Entry 6RWY (electron microscopy, 5.11 A resolution (low resolution: residue-level contacts below are approximate; hydrogen-bond / salt-bridge calls are withheld)); this record covers chains Q and V of the 33 polymer chains in the assembly.

== Chain Q (and V) ==
Molecule: Protein MxiH
Source organism: Shigella flexneri
Notes: chain V of this document is another copy of the same molecule, construct and numbering; everything in this record applies to it too
UniProtKB: P0A223 (MXIH_SHIFL); residue numbers follow UniProt; this construct covers 1-83
Chain sequence (98 residues; numbered -14 to 83; the number before each row is that of its first residue; numbers below 1 keep their minus sign (Met-14 is residue -14)):
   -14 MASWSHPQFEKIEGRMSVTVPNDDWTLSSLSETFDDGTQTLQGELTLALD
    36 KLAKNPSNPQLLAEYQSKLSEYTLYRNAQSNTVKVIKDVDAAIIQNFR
Unresolved in the structure: -14 to 10
Sequence notes: initiating methionine (-14); expression tag (-13 to 0)

== Interface between chain Q and chain V ==
Residue-residue contacts (19):
  Leu34(Q) with Leu15(V); Phe19(V)
  Asp35(Q) with Thr18(V)
  Ala38(Q) with Thr18(V)
  Pro41(Q) with Tyr60(V)
  Tyr50(Q) with Thr67(V)
  Gln51(Q) with Asn66(V)
  Leu54(Q) with Val70(V)
  Tyr57(Q) with Val74(V)
  Thr58(Q) with Val70(V); Val74(V)
  Arg61(Q) with Val74(V)
  Asn62(Q) with Ala77(V); Asn81(V)
  Ser65(Q) with Asn81(V); Phe82(V)
  Asn66(Q) with Asn81(V)
  Val68(Q) with Phe82(V)
  Lys69(Q) with Asn81(V)
Interface residues without a listed pair, chain V (14 interface residues in all): Gly22, Ile71, Ile78

== Overview ==
15 residues of chain Q and 14 residues of chain V are in contact.
Chain Q and chain V are both Protein MxiH (Shigella flexneri); the structure, Export apparatus core and inner
rod of the Shigella type 3 secretion system, was determined by electron microscopy (same publication as 6RWK
and 6RWX).
